Entry 7L0Q (electron microscopy, 4.30 A resolution (low resolution: residue-level contacts below are approximate; hydrogen-bond / salt-bridge calls are withheld)); this record covers chains C and A of the 5 polymer chains in the assembly.

# Chain C
Protein: Neurotensin receptor type 1
From: Rattus norvegicus
UniProtKB: P20789 (NTR1_RAT); residue numbers follow UniProt; this construct covers 50-272, 291-390
Chain sequence (336 residues; row label = number of the first residue in the row; note: 18 numbers in that range are skipped by the numbering (no residue carries them; nothing is unmodelled there)):
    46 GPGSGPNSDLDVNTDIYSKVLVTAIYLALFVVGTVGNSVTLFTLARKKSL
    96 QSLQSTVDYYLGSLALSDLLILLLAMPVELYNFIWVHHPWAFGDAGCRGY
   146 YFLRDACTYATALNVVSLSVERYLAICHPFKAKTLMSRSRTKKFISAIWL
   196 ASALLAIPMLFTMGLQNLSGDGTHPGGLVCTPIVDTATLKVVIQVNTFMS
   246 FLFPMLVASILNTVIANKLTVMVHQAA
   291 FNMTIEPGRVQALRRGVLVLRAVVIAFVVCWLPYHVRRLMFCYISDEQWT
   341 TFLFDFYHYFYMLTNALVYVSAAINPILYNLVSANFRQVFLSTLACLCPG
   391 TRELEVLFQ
Unresolved in the structure: 46-51, 92-97, 291, 386-399
Construct notes: expression tag (46-49, 391-399); engineered mutation Leu-86 (Ala in P20789), Asp-103 (His in P20789), Tyr-105 (His in P20789), Val-161 (Ala in P20789), Leu-213 (Arg in P20789), Leu-234 (Val in P20789), Ala-253 (Ile in P20789), Arg-305 (His in P20789), Val-358 (Phe in P20789), Ala-362 (Ser in P20789)
Disulfide bonds: Cys-142/Cys-225
Swiss-Prot annotation at these positions:
  - region: Val-326 to Tyr-349 (Neurotensin binding)
  - lipidation (S-palmitoyl cysteine): Cys-386, Cys-388
  - mutagenesis: Glu-166 (E166A: Abolishes signaling via G-proteins; when associated with A-310 and A-358), Leu-310 (L310A: Abolishes signaling via G-proteins; when associated with A-166 and A-358)
Reported in the primary citation:
  - mutagenesis - R167L: abolished signaling

# Chain A
Protein: Guanine nucleotide-binding protein G(i) subunit alpha-1
From: Homo sapiens
UniProtKB: P63096 (GNAI1_HUMAN); numbering as in UniProt (aligned over 1-354)
Chain sequence (354 residues; each row starts with the number of its first residue):
     1 MGCTLSAEDKAAVERSKMIDRNLREDGEKAAREVKLLLLGAGESGKSTIV
    51 KQMKIIHEAGYSEEECKQYKAVVYSNTIQSIIAIIRAMGRLKIDFGDSAR
   101 ADDARQLFVLAGAAEEGFMTAELAGVIKRLWKDSGVQACFNRSREYQLND
   151 SAAYYLNDLDRIAQPNYIPTQQDVLRTRVKTTGIVETHFTFKDLHFKMFD
   201 VGGQRSERKKWIHCFEGVTAIIFCVALSDYDLVLAEDEEMNRMHESMKLF
   251 DSICNNKWFTDTSIILFLNKKDLFEEKIKKSPLTICYPEYAGSNTYEEAA
   301 AYIQCQFEDLNKRKDTKEIYTHFTCATDTKNVQFVFDAVTDVIIKNNLKD
   351 CGLF
Unresolved in the structure: 1, 57-63, 178-181, 235-239
Swiss-Prot annotation at these positions:
  - region: Lys-35 to Thr-48 (G1 motif), Asp-173 to Thr-181 (G2 motif), Phe-196 to Arg-205 (G3 motif), Ile-265 to Asp-272 (G4 motif), Thr-324 to Thr-329 (G5 motif)
  - binding site (GTP): Glu-43 to Thr-48, Ser-151, Leu-175 to Thr-181, Asp-200 to Gln-204, Asn-269 to Asp-272, Ala-326
  - binding site (Mg(2+)): Ser-47, Thr-181
  - modified residue: Arg-178 (ADP-ribosylarginine), Gln-204 (Deamidated glutamine), Cys-351 (ADP-ribosylcysteine)
  - lipidation: Gly-2 (N-myristoyl glycine), Cys-3 (S-palmitoyl cysteine)
  - natural variant: Gly-40 (G40C: In NEDHISB; G40R: In NEDHISB), Gly-45 (G45D: In NEDHISB), Thr-48 (T48I: In NEDHISB; T48K: In NEDHISB), Gln-52 (Q52P: In NEDHISB), Ser-75 (deletion: In NEDHISB; uncertain significance), Gln-172 (deletion: In NEDHISB), Asp-173 (D173V: In NEDHISB), Glu-186 to Phe-189 (deletion: In NEDHISB; uncertain significance), Cys-224 (C224Y: In NEDHISB), Lys-270 (K270N: In NEDHISB; K270R: In NEDHISB), Asp-272 (D272G: In NEDHISB), Ala-326 (A326P: In NEDHISB), 1 further natural variant entry in UniProt
  - mutagenesis: Gly-42 (G42R: Abolishes switch to an activated conformation and dissociation from beta and gamma subunits upon GTP binding. Abolishes interaction with RGS family members), Glu-116 (E116L: Enhances interaction (inactive GDP-bound) with RGS14), Gln-147 (Q147L: Enhances interaction (inactive GDP-bound) with RGS14), Glu-245 (E245L: Enhances interaction (inactive GDP-bound) with RGS14)
Reported in the primary citation:
  - post-translational modification sites: Gly-2
  - conformationally variable residues (helix shift): Ser-47

# Chain C / chain A interface
Residue-residue contacts (38; chain C residue first):
  Gln-99(C) / Ala-31(A)
  Gln-99(C) / Asp-350(A)
  Val-102(C) / Asp-350(A)
  Val-102(C) / Cys-351(A)
  Glu-166(C) / Cys-351(A)
  Arg-167(C) / Cys-351(A)
  Arg-167(C) / Gly-352(A)
  Arg-167(C) / Leu-353(A)
  Ala-170(C) / Asn-347(A)
  Ala-170(C) / Cys-351(A)
  Ile-171(C) / Ile-344(A)
  Ile-171(C) / Asn-347(A)
  Ile-171(C) / Leu-348(A)
  Pro-174(C) / Ile-343(A)
  Pro-174(C) / Ile-344(A)
  Phe-175(C) / Leu-194(A)
  Phe-175(C) / Phe-336(A)
  Phe-175(C) / Val-339(A)
  Phe-175(C) / Thr-340(A)
  Lys-178(C) / Ala-31(A)
  Lys-178(C) / Arg-32(A)
  Thr-179(C) / Arg-32(A)
  Ser-182(C) / Glu-28(A)
  Ser-184(C) / Glu-28(A)
  Arg-185(C) / Glu-28(A)
  Leu-264(C) / Leu-348(A)
  Met-267(C) / Ile-344(A)
  Ile-295(C) / Lys-314(A)
  Arg-299(C) / Asp-315(A)
  Arg-299(C) / Phe-354(A)
  Ala-302(C) / Phe-354(A)
  Leu-303(C) / Leu-348(A)
  Leu-303(C) / Phe-354(A)
  Gly-306(C) / Leu-353(A)
  Gly-306(C) / Phe-354(A)
  Val-309(C) / Gly-352(A)
  Val-309(C) / Leu-353(A)
  Leu-310(C) / Leu-353(A)
Also at the interface, not in a pair above, chain C (25 interface residues in all): Lys-176, Ile-260, Ala-272
Also at the interface, not in a pair above, chain A (22 interface residues in all): Arg-24, Val-34, Asp-341, Lys-345

# In short
The interface between chain C and chain A involves 25 residues on one side and 22 on the other. UniProt lists
2 mutagenesis sites on chain C; 24 GTP-binding residues, Mg2+-binding residues Ser-47(A) and Thr-181(A) and 4
mutagenesis sites on chain A. From the paper: R167L of chain C abolishes signaling; a modification site at
Gly-2(A).
Chain C is Neurotensin receptor type 1 (Rattus norvegicus) and chain A is Guanine nucleotide-binding protein
G(i) subunit alpha-1 (Homo sapiens); the structure, Structure of NTS-NTSR1-Gi complex in lipid nanodisc,
canonical state, with AHD, was determined by electron microscopy, deposited together with 7L0P, 7L0R and 7L0S.
